Entry 3HF9 (X-ray diffraction, 2.88 A resolution); this record covers chains N and P of the 28 polymer chains in the assembly.

# Chain N (and P)
Protein: Proteasome (Beta subunit) PrcB
Organism: Mycobacterium tuberculosis
Notes: EC 3.4.25.1; chain P of this document is another copy of the same molecule, construct and numbering; everything in this record applies to it too
UniProtKB: O33245 (O33245_MYCTU); residues 2-234 here correspond to UniProt positions 59-291 (UniProt number = residue number + 57)
Sequence (240 residues; each row starts with the number of its first residue):
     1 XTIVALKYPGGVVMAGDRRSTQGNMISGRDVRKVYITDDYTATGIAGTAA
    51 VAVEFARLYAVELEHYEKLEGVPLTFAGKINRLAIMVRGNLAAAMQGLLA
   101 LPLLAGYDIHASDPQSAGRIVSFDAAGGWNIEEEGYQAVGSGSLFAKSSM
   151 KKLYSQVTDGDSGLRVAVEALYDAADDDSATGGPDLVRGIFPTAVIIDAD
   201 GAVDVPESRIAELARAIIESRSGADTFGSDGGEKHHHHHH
Not modelled in the structure: 94-98, 223-240
Modified residues: OZT ((4S,5R)-5-methyl-2-oxo-1,3-oxazolidine-4-carboxylic acid) at position 1
Sequence notes: insertion (1); expression tag (235-240)

# How chain N and chain P interact
Pairs across the interface (28):
  Asn24(N) - Asp178(P)
  Asn24(N) - Ser179(P)  hydrogen bond (backbone-backbone)
  Asn24(N) - Ala180(P)
  Met25(N) - Phe145(P)  hydrophobic
  Met25(N) - Asp177(P)
  Ile26(N) - Asp176(P)
  Ile26(N) - Asp177(P)  hydrogen bond (backbone-backbone)
  Arg29(N) - Asp176(P)  salt bridge
  Arg29(N) - Asp177(P)  salt bridge
  Phe145(N) - Met25(P)  hydrophobic
  Tyr172(N) - Val187(P)
  Asp176(N) - Ile26(P)
  Asp176(N) - Arg29(P)  salt bridge
  Asp176(N) - Arg188(P)  salt bridge
  Asp177(N) - Met25(P)
  Asp177(N) - Ile26(P)  hydrogen bond (backbone-backbone)
  Asp177(N) - Arg29(P)  salt bridge
  Asp178(N) - Asn24(P)
  Asp178(N) - Ile26(P)
  Ser179(N) - Asn24(P)  hydrogen bond (side chain-backbone)
  Ser179(N) - Ser179(P)
  Val187(N) - Tyr172(P)
  Val187(N) - Ile218(P)  hydrophobic
  Val187(N) - Arg221(P)
  Arg188(N) - Asp176(P)  salt bridge
  Ile218(N) - Val187(P)  hydrophobic
  Arg221(N) - Val187(P)
  Ser222(N) - Val187(P)
Also at the interface, not in a pair above, chain N (20 interface residues in all): Thr21, Gly23, Ser141, Ala175, Ala180
Also at the interface, not in a pair above, chain P (19 interface residues in all): Thr21, Ser141, Ala175, Ser222

# Summary
The interface between chain N and chain P involves 20 residues on one side and 19 on the other; the contacts
include 4 hydrogen bonds and 6 salt bridges. Polar pairs include Arg29(N)-Asp176(P), Arg29(N)-Asp177(P) and
Asp176(N)-Arg188(P).
Both chains are Proteasome (Beta subunit) PrcB (Mycobacterium tuberculosis). Entry 3HF9 (Crystal Structure of
Mycobacterium Tuberculosis Proteasome open-gate mutant modified by inhibitor GL1) was determined by X-ray
diffraction, deposited together with 3H6F, 3H6I and 3HFA.
